4CFQ - chains C and D of the 3 polymer chains in the assembly; structure by X-ray diffraction, 1.37 A resolution.

# Chain C (and D)
Molecule: Protein S100-A4
Organism: Homo sapiens
Notes: chain D of this document is another copy of the same molecule, construct and numbering; everything in this record applies to it too
UniProt: P26447 (S10A4_HUMAN); numbering as in UniProt (aligned over 1-88)
Amino-acid sequence (91 residues; numbered -2 to 88; the number before each row is that of its first residue; numbers below 1 keep their minus sign (Gly-2 is residue -2)):
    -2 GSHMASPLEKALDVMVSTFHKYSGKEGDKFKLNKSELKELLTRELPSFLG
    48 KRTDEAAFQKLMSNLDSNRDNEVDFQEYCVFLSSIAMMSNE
Not modelled in the structure: -2 to 1, 48-49 (chain D: -2 to 0, 85-88)
Construct notes: expression tag (-2 to 0); engineered mutation Ser3 (Cys in P26447), Ser81 (Cys in P26447), Ser86 (Cys in P26447)
Ion coordination: Ca2+ site 1: Ser20, Glu23, Asp25, Lys28, Glu33; Ca2+ site 2: Asp63, Asn65, Asp67, Glu69, Glu74
Swiss-Prot annotation at these positions:
  - binding site (Ca(2+)): Lys28, Glu33, Asp63, Asn65, Asp67, Glu69, Glu74
  - modified residue: Ala2 (N-acetylalanine), Lys7 (N6-acetyllysine), Lys35 (N6-acetyllysine)

# Chain C / chain D interface
Residue-residue contacts (40; chain C residue first):
  Ser3(C) - Glu41(D)  hydrogen bond (side chain-backbone)
  Pro4(C) - Val11(D)
  Leu5(C) - Val11(D)
  Leu5(C) - Thr15(D)
  Leu5(C) - Leu42(D)  hydrophobic
  Leu5(C) - Tyr75(D)
  Glu6(C) - Glu41(D)
  Glu6(C) - Leu42(D)
  Glu6(C) - Pro43(D)
  Glu6(C) - Ser44(D)  hydrogen bond
  Ala8(C) - Ala8(D)
  Leu9(C) - Leu42(D)  hydrophobic
  Val11(C) - Pro4(D)
  Val11(C) - Leu5(D)
  Met12(C) - Leu5(D)  hydrophobic
  Met12(C) - Met12(D)  hydrophobic
  Val13(C) - Ala83(D)
  His17(C) - Met84(D)  hydrogen bond
  Glu41(C) - Ser3(D)  hydrogen bond (backbone-side chain)
  Glu41(C) - Leu5(D)
  Glu41(C) - Glu6(D)
  Leu42(C) - Leu5(D)  hydrophobic
  Leu42(C) - Glu6(D)
  Pro43(C) - Glu6(D)
  Ser44(C) - Glu6(D)  hydrogen bond
  Phe45(C) - Glu6(D)
  Phe72(C) - Ala83(D)  hydrophobic
  Phe72(C) - Met84(D)  hydrophobic
  Tyr75(C) - Leu5(D)
  Cys76(C) - Ser80(D)
  Leu79(C) - Leu9(D)  hydrophobic
  Ser80(C) - Cys76(D)
  Ser80(C) - Ser80(D)  hydrogen bond
  Ile82(C) - Leu9(D)  hydrophobic
  Ala83(C) - Val13(D)
  Ala83(C) - Phe72(D)
  Met84(C) - Phe72(D)  hydrophobic
  Asn87(C) - Val13(D)
  Asn87(C) - His17(D)  hydrogen bond
  Asn87(C) - Phe72(D)
Also at the interface, not in a pair above, chain C (28 interface residues in all): Thr15, Leu37, Arg40, Val77
Also at the interface, not in a pair above, chain D (27 interface residues in all): Leu37, Arg40, Phe45, Gln73, Leu79, Ile82

# In short
28 residues of chain C and 27 residues of chain D are in contact; the contacts include 7 hydrogen bonds. Polar
contacts include Ser3(C)-Glu41(D), Glu6(C)-Ser44(D) and His17(C)-Met84(D). From UniProt: 7 Ca2+-binding
residues on chain C.
Chain C and chain D are both Protein S100-A4 (Homo sapiens); the structure, Ca-bound truncated (delta13C) and
C3S, C81S and C86S mutated S100A4 complexed with non-muscle myosin IIA, was determined by X-ray diffraction,
deposited together with 4CFR.
